PDB entry 8AB6 | electron microscopy, 2.00 A resolution | chains F and D of the 20 polymer chains in the assembly

# Chain F
Name: YALI0F24673p
Organism: Yarrowia lipolytica
UniProt: Q6C0H4 (Q6C0H4_YARLI); residues 11-147 here correspond to UniProt positions 1-137 (UniProt number = residue number - 10)
Chain sequence (137 residues; row label = number of the first residue in the row):
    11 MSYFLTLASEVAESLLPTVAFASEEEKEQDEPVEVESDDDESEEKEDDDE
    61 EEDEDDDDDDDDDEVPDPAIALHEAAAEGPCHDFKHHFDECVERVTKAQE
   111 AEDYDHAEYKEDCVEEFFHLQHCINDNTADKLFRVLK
Unresolved in the structure: 11-75, 147
Disulfides: Cys91-Cys133, Cys101-Cys123

# Chain D
Name: YALI0A17468p
Organism: Yarrowia lipolytica
UniProt: Q6CGP7 (Q6CGP7_YARLI); residue numbers follow UniProt; this construct covers 1-330
Chain sequence (330 residues; row label = number of the first residue in the row):
     1 MRRRRIGVWPENRRVSRLWVSLSPRSCVTCPVPTNQNPPINNHHTPILTQ
    51 MFKAIPLRQALLGISSAVCAGATTTYYYTTKAEAMTAAEHGLHPAEYPWP
   101 QNGMLSTFDHASLRRGYQVYKEVCAACHSLDRIAWRNLVGVTHTTDEAKA
   151 FAEELEYDDEPDDEGNPRKRPGKLADYIPGPYPNEQAARAANQGALPPDL
   201 SLIAKARHGGADYIFALLTGYPDEPPAGVVLAPGMNYNPYFPGGGIGMAR
   251 TLFDGVVEYEDGTPATTSQMAKDVAAFLTWAAEPEHDERKKLGLKAIIVI
   301 SAMLGLSVYIKKFKWSPIKNRKFIYNPPKN
Unresolved in the structure: 1-84, 329-330
Metal / ion sites: heme c Fe: His128, Met248
Ligand contacts:
  - heme c (HEC): Val119, Val123, Cys124, Cys127, His128, Asn192, Ala195, Leu196, Pro197, Pro198, Leu200, Ile203, Arg207, Tyr213, Ile214, Leu217, Leu218, Phe241, Ile246, Gly247, Met248, Thr251, Leu252, Val274, Leu278
  - phosphatidylethanolamine (PTY): Leu292, Lys295, Ala296, Val299, Ile300, Met303

# Chain F / chain D interface
Pairs across the interface - 43 pairs, chain F then chain D:
  Pro76(F) - Thr266(D)
  Asp77(F) - Asp254(D)
  Asp77(F) - Thr266(D)
  Asp77(F) - Thr267(D)
  Asp77(F) - Ser268(D)  hydrogen bond
  Pro78(F) - Thr266(D)
  Ala79(F) - Ser268(D)
  Val102(F) - Ala227(D)  hydrophobic
  Val105(F) - Ala227(D)
  Val105(F) - Gly228(D)
  Gln109(F) - Gly228(D)
  Glu121(F) - Gly228(D)
  Asp122(F) - Ala227(D)
  Asp122(F) - Gly228(D)
  Cys123(F) - Ala227(D)  hydrogen bond (backbone-backbone)
  Val124(F) - Ala88(D)  hydrophobic
  Val124(F) - Val229(D)  hydrophobic
  Val124(F) - Tyr237(D)
  Phe127(F) - Pro222(D)  hydrophobic
  Phe127(F) - Pro226(D)  hydrophobic
  Phe127(F) - Pro239(D)  hydrophobic
  Phe128(F) - Ala87(D)
  Phe128(F) - Ala88(D)
  Phe128(F) - Gly91(D)
  Phe128(F) - Leu92(D)
  Phe128(F) - Tyr237(D)
  Phe128(F) - Pro239(D)
  Gln131(F) - Leu92(D)
  His132(F) - His93(D)  hydrogen bond
  Asn135(F) - Ala95(D)
  Asn135(F) - Tyr240(D)  hydrogen bond
  Ala139(F) - Tyr97(D)  hydrophobic
  Asp140(F) - Pro98(D)
  Leu142(F) - Phe215(D)  hydrophobic
  Leu142(F) - Ser268(D)
  Phe143(F) - Tyr97(D)  hydrophobic
  Phe143(F) - Pro98(D)  hydrophobic
  Phe143(F) - Trp99(D)  hydrophobic
  Phe143(F) - Phe215(D)  hydrophobic
  Phe143(F) - Lys272(D)
  Leu146(F) - Ser268(D)
  Leu146(F) - Gln269(D)
  Leu146(F) - Lys272(D)
Interface residues without a listed pair, chain F (23 interface residues in all): Phe98, Thr106
Interface residues without a listed pair, chain D (25 interface residues in all): Glu96

# Summary
23 residues of chain F and 25 residues of chain D are in contact, with 4 hydrogen bonds. Among the polar pairs
are Asp77(F)-Ser268(D), His132(F)-His93(D) and Asn135(F)-Tyr240(D). Ligands of chain D: heme c and
phosphatidylethanolamine. His128(D) and Met248(D) coordinate a heme c Fe ion.
Here chain F is YALI0F24673p and chain D is YALI0A17468p, both from Yarrowia lipolytica. Entry 8AB6 (Complex
III2 from Yarrowia lipolytica, combined datasets, consensus refinement) was determined by electron microscopy
(same publication as 8AB7, 8AB8, 8AB9, 8ABA, 8ABB, 8ABE and 11 further entries).
